PDB entry 7G88 | X-ray diffraction, 1.87 A resolution | chains A and B

== Chain A ==
Molecule: Transforming protein RhoA
From: Homo sapiens
Notes: EC 3.6.5.2
Reference sequence: P61586 (RHOA_HUMAN); residue numbers follow UniProt; this construct covers 1-184
Amino-acid sequence (185 residues; numbered 0 to 184; the number before each row is that of its first residue; numbering starts at 0):
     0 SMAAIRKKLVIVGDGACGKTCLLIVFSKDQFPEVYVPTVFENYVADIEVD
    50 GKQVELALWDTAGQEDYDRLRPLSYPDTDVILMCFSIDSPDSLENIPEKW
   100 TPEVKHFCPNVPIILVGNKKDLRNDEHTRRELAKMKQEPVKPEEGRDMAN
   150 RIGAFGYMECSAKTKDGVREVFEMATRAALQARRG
Not modelled in the structure: 0-2, 182-184
Construct notes: expression tag (0)
Small-molecule neighbours: N-(3-methylpyridin-4-yl)acetamide (WKY): Arg-5, Lys-7, Ala-56, Trp-58, Pro-75, Asp-76
UniProt features mapped onto this chain:
  - region: Ala-61 to Asp-78 (Switch II region)
  - motif: Tyr-34 to Tyr-42 (Effector region)
  - binding site (GTP): Gly-12 to Thr-19, Phe-30 to Thr-37, Asp-59 to Gln-63, Asn-117 to Asp-120, Ser-160 to Lys-162
  - modified residue: Tyr-34 (Microbial infection: O-AMP-tyrosine), Thr-37 (Microbial infection: O-AMP-threonine), Asn-41 (Microbial infection: ADP-ribosylasparagine), Gln-63 (5-glutamyl serotonin)
  - glycosylation: Tyr-34 (Microbial infection: O-linked (GlcNAc) tyrosine), Thr-37 (Microbial infection: O-alpha-linked (GlcNAc) threonine)
  - cross-link: Lys-135 (Glycyl lysine isopeptide (Lys-Gly) (interchain with G-Cter in ubiquitin))
  - natural variant: Glu-47 (E47K: In EDFAOB), Pro-71 (P71S: In EDFAOB)
  - mutagenesis: Gly-14 (G14V: Increased Rho protein signal transduction. Constitutively active), Thr-19 (T19N: Decreased Rho protein signal transduction. Decreased substrate adhesion-dependent cell spreading. Decreased stress fibers assembly. Decreased cytoplasmic microtubule organization), Tyr-34 (Y34A: Abolishes interaction with DGKQ; Y34F: Abolishes AMPylation by Haemophilus IbpA), Thr-37 (T37A: Abolished monoglucosylation by C.difficile toxin TcdA. Abolished O-GlcNAcylation by C.novyi toxin TcdA), Gln-63 (Q63L: Causes constitutive activation), Lys-135 (K135R: Reduced FBXL19-mediated ubiquitination and subsequent degradation)

== Chain B ==
Molecule: Rho guanine nucleotide exchange factor 2
From: Homo sapiens
Reference sequence: Q92974 (ARHG2_HUMAN); residue numbers follow UniProt; this construct covers 206-448
Amino-acid sequence (245 residues; each row starts with the number of its first residue):
   204 SMEMDEKDFAADSWSLAVDSSFLQQHKKEVMKQQDVIYELIQTELHHVRT
   254 LKIMTRLFRTGMLEELHLEPGVVQGLFPCVDELSDIHTRFLSQLLERRRQ
   304 ALCPGSTRNFVIHRLGDLLISQFSGPSAEQMCKTYSEFCSRHSKALKLYK
   354 ELYARDKRFQQFIRKVTRPAVLKRHGVQECILLVTQRITKYPLLISRILQ
   404 HSHGIEEERQDLTTALGLVKELLSNVDEGIYQLEKGARLQEIYNR
Construct notes: expression tag (204-205)
Small-molecule neighbours: N-(3-methylpyridin-4-yl)acetamide (WKY): Leu-349, Gln-381, Glu-382, Leu-385
UniProt features mapped onto this chain:
  - modified residue: Lys-353 (N6-acetyllysine)
  - mutagenesis: Tyr-394 (Y394A: Reduces phosphorylation level, normal microtubule localization and activity)

== Interface between chain A and chain B ==
Residue-residue contacts (58):
  Arg-5(A) with Lys-376(B); Glu-382(B), salt bridge
  Val-33(A) with Ser-216(B); Ser-218(B)
  Tyr-34(A) with Ser-216(B); Asp-238(B); Val-239(B); Glu-242(B), hydrogen bond; Arg-400(B), hydrogen bond
  Val-35(A) with Arg-400(B), hydrogen bond (backbone-side chain)
  Pro-36(A) with Glu-242(B); Arg-400(B)
  Thr-37(A) with Val-239(B); Glu-242(B), hydrogen bond; Leu-396(B); Leu-397(B); Arg-400(B), hydrogen bond
  Val-38(A) with Glu-242(B), hydrogen bond (backbone-side chain)
  Phe-39(A) with Lys-393(B), hydrogen bond (backbone-side chain)
  Glu-40(A) with Thr-246(B); His-249(B), salt bridge
  Asn-41(A) with Arg-377(B), hydrogen bond (side chain-backbone); Leu-386(B)
  Tyr-42(A) with Arg-377(B)
  Val-43(A) with Lys-376(B)
  Asp-45(A) with Lys-376(B), salt bridge
  Glu-54(A) with Lys-376(B)
  Trp-58(A) with Glu-382(B); Leu-385(B), hydrophobic; Gln-389(B)
  Asp-59(A) with Gln-389(B), hydrogen bond (backbone-side chain)
  Ala-61(A) with Leu-396(B)
  Gly-62(A) with Thr-392(B); Leu-396(B)
  Gln-63(A) with Gln-389(B); Thr-392(B)
  Tyr-66(A) with Thr-392(B); Leu-426(B); Ser-427(B); Asp-430(B)
  Asp-67(A) with Asp-430(B), hydrogen bond (backbone-side chain)
  Arg-68(A) with Asp-430(B), salt bridge; Glu-431(B); Ile-433(B)
  Leu-69(A) with Cys-342(B), hydrophobic; Thr-392(B); Asp-430(B), hydrogen bond (backbone-side chain); Ile-433(B), hydrophobic
  Leu-72(A) with Cys-342(B); His-345(B); Ser-346(B); Leu-385(B); Thr-388(B); Gln-435(B)
  Ser-73(A) with Leu-385(B); Gln-389(B), hydrogen bond
  Pro-75(A) with Leu-349(B), hydrophobic
  Asp-76(A) with Lys-353(B), salt bridge
Other interface residues (no listed pair), chain A (28 interface residues in all): Lys-7
Other interface residues (no listed pair), chain B (34 interface residues in all): Asp-215, Leu-219, Ile-391, Lys-423

== In short ==
Chain A and chain B form an interface of 28 and 34 residues respectively; the contacts include 12 hydrogen
bonds and 5 salt bridges. Among the polar pairs are Arg-5(A)/Glu-382(B), Glu-40(A)/His-249(B) and
Asp-45(A)/Lys-376(B). N-(3-methylpyridin-4-yl)acetamide is bound between chain A and chain B.
Here chain A is Transforming protein RhoA and chain B is Rho guanine nucleotide exchange factor 2, both from
Homo sapiens. Entry 7G88 (ARHGEF2 PanDDA analysis group deposition -- ARHGEF2 and RhoA in complex with
Z1148747945) was determined by X-ray diffraction.
